PDB entry 6QCM | electron microscopy, 4.21 A resolution (low resolution: residue-level contacts below are approximate; hydrogen-bond / salt-bridge calls are withheld) | chains OB and PB of the 60 polymer chains in the assembly

Chain OB (and PB):
Name: RsbR protein
From: Listeria monocytogenes EGD-e
Notes: chain PB of this document is another copy of the same molecule, construct and numbering; everything in this record applies to it too
Reference sequence: Q8Y8K9 (Q8Y8K9_LISMO); residues 148-275 here = UniProt positions 148-275
Sequence (128 residues; numbered 148 to 275; the number before each row is that of its first residue):
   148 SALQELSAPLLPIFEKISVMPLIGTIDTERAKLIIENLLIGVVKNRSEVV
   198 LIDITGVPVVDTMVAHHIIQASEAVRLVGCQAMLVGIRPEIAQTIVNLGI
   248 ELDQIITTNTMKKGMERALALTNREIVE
Unresolved in the structure: 238-250

How chain OB and chain PB interact:
Residue-residue contacts (34; chain OB residue first):
  Leu150(OB) - Ser165(PB)
  Leu150(OB) - Val166(PB)
  Gln151(OB) - Glu152(PB)
  Glu152(OB) - Glu152(PB)
  Glu152(OB) - Lys163(PB)
  Leu153(OB) - Lys163(PB)
  Leu153(OB) - Val197(PB)
  Ala155(OB) - Met258(PB)
  Ala155(OB) - Lys259(PB)
  Leu157(OB) - Lys259(PB)
  Leu157(OB) - Ile273(PB)
  Phe161(OB) - Phe161(PB)
  Lys163(OB) - Glu152(PB)
  Lys163(OB) - Leu153(PB)
  Lys163(OB) - Ser154(PB)
  Lys163(OB) - Glu162(PB)
  Lys163(OB) - Lys163(PB)
  Ser165(OB) - Leu150(PB)
  Met258(OB) - Ala155(PB)
  Lys259(OB) - Ala155(PB)
  Lys259(OB) - Pro156(PB)
  Lys259(OB) - Leu157(PB)
  Leu266(OB) - Ile273(PB)
  Asn270(OB) - Glu275(PB)
  Arg271(OB) - Ile273(PB)
  Arg271(OB) - Glu275(PB)
  Glu272(OB) - Glu272(PB)
  Glu272(OB) - Ile273(PB)
  Glu272(OB) - Val274(PB)
  Ile273(OB) - Leu157(PB)
  Ile273(OB) - Ile273(PB)
  Val274(OB) - Arg271(PB)
  Val274(OB) - Glu272(PB)
  Glu275(OB) - Asn270(PB)
Interface residues without a listed pair, chain OB (19 interface residues in all): Met262
Interface residues without a listed pair, chain PB (24 interface residues in all): Gln151, Met262, Leu266

In short:
19 residues of chain OB face 24 of chain PB across their interface.
Both chains are RsbR protein (Listeria monocytogenes EGD-e). Entry 6QCM (Cryo em structure of the Listeria
stressosome) was determined by electron microscopy.
